PDB entry 6M94 | X-ray diffraction, 2.70 A resolution | chains A and C of the 3 polymer chains in the assembly

== Chain A ==
Protein: F-box/WD repeat-containing protein 1A
Organism: Homo sapiens
UniProt: Q9Y297 (FBW1A_HUMAN); residues 139-569 here correspond to UniProt positions 175-605 (UniProt number = residue number + 36)
Chain sequence (432 residues; numbered 138 to 569; the number before each row is that of its first residue):
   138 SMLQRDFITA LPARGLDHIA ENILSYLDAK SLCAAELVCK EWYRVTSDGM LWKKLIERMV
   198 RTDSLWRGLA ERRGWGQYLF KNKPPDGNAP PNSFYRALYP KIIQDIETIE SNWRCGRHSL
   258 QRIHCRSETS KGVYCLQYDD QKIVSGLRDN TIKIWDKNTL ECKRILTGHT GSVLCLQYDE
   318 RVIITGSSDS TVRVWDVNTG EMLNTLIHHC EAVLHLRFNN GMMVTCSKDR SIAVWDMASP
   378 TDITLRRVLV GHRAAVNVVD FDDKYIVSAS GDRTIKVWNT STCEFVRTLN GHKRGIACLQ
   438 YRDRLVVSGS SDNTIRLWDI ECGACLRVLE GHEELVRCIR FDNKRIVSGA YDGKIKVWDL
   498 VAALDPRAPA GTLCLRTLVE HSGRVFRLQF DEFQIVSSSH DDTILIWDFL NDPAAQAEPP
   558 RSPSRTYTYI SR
Not modelled in the structure: 218-226, 549-569
Construct notes: expression tag (138)
UniProt features mapped onto this chain:
  - region: Asp154 to Leu192 (Required for down-regulation of SNAI1)

== Chain C ==
Protein: Catenin beta-1
UniProt: P35222 (CTNB1_HUMAN); numbering as in UniProt (aligned over 17-48)
Chain sequence (33 residues; numbered 16 to 48; the number before each row is that of its first residue):
    16 CDRKAAVSHW QQQSYLDSGI HSGATTTAPS LSG
Not modelled in the structure: 16-29, 39-48
Construct notes: expression tag (16)
Modified positions: Ser33 (phosphoserine; SEP)
UniProt features mapped onto this chain:
  - modified residue: Ser23 (Phosphoserine), Ser29 (Phosphoserine), Ser33 (Phosphoserine), Ser37 (Phosphoserine), Thr41 (Phosphothreonine), Ser45 (Phosphoserine)
  - glycosylation: Ser23 (O-linked (GlcNAc) serine)
  - natural variant: Ser23 (S23R: In hepatocellular carcinoma), Trp25 to Ser33 (deletion: In hepatocellular carcinoma), Asp32 (D32A: In hepatocellular carcinoma; D32G: In PTR and hepatocellular carcinoma; D32Y: In PTR, hepatoblastoma and hepatocellular carcinoma), Ser33 (S33F: In PTR, MDB and hepatocellular carcinoma; S33L: In hepatocellular carcinoma; S33Y: In colorectal cancer and PTR), Gly34 (G34E: In PTR; G34R: In hepatocellular carcinoma; G34V: In hepatoblastoma), Ile35 (I35S: In hepatocellular carcinoma), Ser37 to Gly38 (sequence variant, change not given here; In hepatocellular carcinoma), Ser37 (S37A: In MDB and hepatocellular carcinoma; S37C: In PTR, hepatoblastoma and ovarian cancer; S37F: In PTR; S37Y: In hepatocellular carcinoma), Thr41 (T41A: In hepatoblastoma and hepatocellular carcinoma; T41I: In PTR, hepatocellular carcinoma and ovarian cancer), Ser45 (S45F: In hepatocellular carcinoma; S45P: In hepatocellular carcinoma; deletion: In colorectal cancer)
  - mutagenesis: Ser29 (S29F: No effect)
Reported in the primary citation:
  - post-translational modification sites: Ser33, Ser37
  - mutagenesis - S33E/S37A (>10-fold): decreased binding to F-box/WD repeat-containing protein 1A (chain A)

== How chain A and chain C interact ==
Contacting residue pairs (28):
  Tyr271(A) - Asp32(C)
  Tyr271(A) - Ser33(C)  hydrogen bond (side chain-backbone)
  Tyr271(A) - Gly34(C)
  Arg285(A) - Ser33(C)
  Ser309(A) - Ser33(C)
  Leu311(A) - Ser33(C)
  Leu311(A) - Gly34(C)
  Ser325(A) - Ser33(C)
  Leu351(A) - Ser33(C)
  Leu351(A) - Gly34(C)
  Lys365(A) - His36(C)
  Ala391(A) - Gly38(C)
  Ala392(A) - His36(C)
  Asn394(A) - Ile35(C)
  Asn394(A) - His36(C)  hydrogen bond (side chain-backbone)
  Gly408(A) - His36(C)
  Ala434(A) - Ile35(C)
  Leu472(A) - Ile35(C)  hydrophobic
  Arg474(A) - Asp32(C)  salt bridge
  Arg474(A) - Gly34(C)
  Arg474(A) - Ile35(C)
  Tyr488(A) - Leu31(C)
  Tyr488(A) - Asp32(C)  hydrogen bond
  Tyr488(A) - Ile35(C)
  Arg521(A) - Tyr30(C)  hydrogen bond (side chain-backbone)
  Arg521(A) - Leu31(C)
  Arg521(A) - Asp32(C)
  Phe523(A) - Asp32(C)
Also at the interface, not in a pair above, chain C (9 interface residues in all): Ser37

== Summary ==
17 residues of chain A face 9 of chain C across their interface, with 4 hydrogen bonds and 1 salt bridge.
Among the polar pairs are Arg474(A)-Asp32(C), Tyr271(A)-Ser33(C) and Asn394(A)-His36(C). The paper reports
that S33E/S37A of chain C reduce binding to F-box/WD repeat-containing protein 1A (chain A); modification
sites Ser33(C) and Ser37(C).
Here chain A is F-box/WD repeat-containing protein 1A (Homo sapiens) and chain C is Catenin beta-1. Entry 6M94
(Monophosphorylated pSer33 b-Catenin peptide bound to b-TrCP/Skp1 Complex) was determined by X-ray diffraction
together with 6M90, 6M91, 6M92 and 6M93 from the same study.
